Entry 1JJA (X-ray diffraction, 2.30 A resolution); this record covers chains C and D of the 4 polymer chains in the assembly.

Chain C (and D):
Molecule: L-asparaginase II
From: Escherichia coli
Notes: EC 3.5.1.1; chain D of this document is another copy of the same molecule, construct and numbering; everything in this record applies to it too
Reference sequence: P00805 (ASPG2_ECOLI); residues 1-326 here correspond to UniProt positions 23-348 (UniProt number = residue number + 22)
Sequence (326 residues; row label = number of the first residue in the row):
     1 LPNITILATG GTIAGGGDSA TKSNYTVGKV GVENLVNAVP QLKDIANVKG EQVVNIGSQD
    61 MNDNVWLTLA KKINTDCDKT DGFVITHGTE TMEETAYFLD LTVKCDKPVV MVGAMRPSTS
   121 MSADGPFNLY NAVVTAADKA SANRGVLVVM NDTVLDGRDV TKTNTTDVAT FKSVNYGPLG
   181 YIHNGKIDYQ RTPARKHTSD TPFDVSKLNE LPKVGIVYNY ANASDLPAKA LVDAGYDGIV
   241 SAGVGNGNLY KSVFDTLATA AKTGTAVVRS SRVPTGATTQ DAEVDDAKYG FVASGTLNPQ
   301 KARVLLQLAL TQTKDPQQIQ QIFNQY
Disulfides: Cys77-Cys105
Differences from the reference sequence: engineered mutation Glu90 (Asp112 in P00805)
Swiss-Prot annotation at these positions:
  - active site: Thr12 (O-isoaspartyl threonine intermediate)
  - binding site (substrate): Ser58, Gln59

Interface between chain C and chain D:
Residue-residue contacts - 26 pairs, chain C then chain D:
  Val39(C) with Met121(D), hydrophobic
  Gln41(C) with Met121(D)
  Arg116(C) with Phe127(D); Asp152(D), salt bridge
  Met121(C) with Val39(D), hydrophobic; Gln41(D); Phe127(D), hydrophobic
  Ser122(C) with Ala123(D), hydrogen bond (side chain-backbone); Asp124(D); Pro126(D); Phe127(D), hydrogen bond (side chain-backbone)
  Ala123(C) with Ser122(D), hydrogen bond (backbone-side chain)
  Asp124(C) with Ser122(D)
  Pro126(C) with Ser122(D)
  Phe127(C) with Arg116(D); Met121(D), hydrophobic; Ser122(D), hydrogen bond (backbone-side chain)
  Tyr130(C) with Met121(D), hydrophobic
  Asn151(C) with Arg116(D); Asp167(D), hydrogen bond; Val168(D)
  Asp152(C) with Arg116(D), salt bridge
  Asp167(C) with Asn151(D), hydrogen bond
  Val168(C) with Val168(D), hydrophobic
  Ala169(C) with Ala169(D), hydrophobic
  His183(C) with Thr166(D)
Also at the interface, not in a pair above, chain C (17 interface residues in all): Thr166
Also at the interface, not in a pair above, chain D (18 interface residues in all): Gly125, Tyr130, His183

In short:
Chain C and chain D form an interface of 17 and 18 residues respectively; the contacts include 6 hydrogen
bonds and 2 salt bridges. Polar contacts include Arg116(C)-Asp152(D), Ser122(C)-Ala123(D) and
Ser122(C)-Phe127(D). From UniProt: active-site residue Thr12(C) and substrate-binding residues Ser58(C) and
Gln59(C) on chain C.
Chain C and chain D are both L-asparaginase II (Escherichia coli); the structure, Crystal structure of
orthorhombic form of D90E mutant of escherichia coli L-asparaginase II, was determined by X-ray diffraction
(same publication as 1IHD and 1JAZ).
